9EBY - chains A and B; structure by X-ray diffraction, 2.03 A resolution.

== Chain A ==
Name: Cytochrome P450
Source organism: Streptomyces atratus
UniProt: A0A224AU14 (A0A224AU14_STRAR); residue numbers follow UniProt; this construct covers 1-394
Amino-acid sequence (395 residues; numbered 0 to 394; the number before each row is that of its first residue; numbering starts at 0):
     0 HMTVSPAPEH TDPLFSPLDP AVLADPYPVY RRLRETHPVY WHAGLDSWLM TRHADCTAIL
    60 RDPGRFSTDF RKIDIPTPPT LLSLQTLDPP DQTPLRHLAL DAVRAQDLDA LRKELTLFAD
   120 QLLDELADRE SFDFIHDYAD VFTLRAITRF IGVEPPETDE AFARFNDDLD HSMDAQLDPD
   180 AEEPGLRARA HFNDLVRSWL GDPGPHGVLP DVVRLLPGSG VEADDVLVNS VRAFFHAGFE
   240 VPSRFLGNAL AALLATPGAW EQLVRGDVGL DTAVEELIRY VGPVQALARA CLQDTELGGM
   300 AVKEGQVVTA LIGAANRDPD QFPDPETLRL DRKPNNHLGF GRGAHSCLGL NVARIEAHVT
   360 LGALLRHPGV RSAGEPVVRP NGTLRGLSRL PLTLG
Disordered / not traced: 0-9
Construct notes: expression tag (0)
Ion coordination: heme Fe near C346 (its only coordinating residue here)
Residues lining bound ligands: heme (HEM): L59, L83, Q84, Q91, R95, I146, F149, F233, A236, G237, V240, P241, F244, P282, V283, L286, R288, I311, L337, G338, F339, G340, A343, H344, S345, C346, L347, G348, V351, A352

== Chain B ==
Name: Met-arg-tyr-leu-his
Amino-acid sequence (5 residues; each row starts with the number of its first residue):
     1 MRYLH

== Chain A / chain B interface ==
Contacting residue pairs - 34 pairs, chain A then chain B:
  L44(A) - M1(B)  hydrophobic
  T67(A) - R2(B)
  F69(A) - R2(B)
  Q84(A) - Y3(B)  hydrogen bond (side chain-backbone)
  Q84(A) - L4(B)
  Q84(A) - H5(B)  hydrogen bond (side chain-backbone)
  T85(A) - L4(B)
  L168(A) - L4(B)
  M172(A) - M1(B)
  M172(A) - R2(B)  hydrogen bond (backbone-backbone)
  M172(A) - L4(B)
  M172(A) - H5(B)
  D173(A) - M1(B)
  Q175(A) - M1(B)
  R188(A) - L4(B)  hydrogen bond (side chain-backbone)
  R188(A) - H5(B)  hydrogen bond (side chain-backbone)
  R231(A) - H5(B)  hydrogen bond (side chain-backbone)
  A232(A) - H5(B)
  H235(A) - H5(B)  hydrogen bond
  A236(A) - H5(B)
  E239(A) - H5(B)
  V240(A) - Y3(B)
  V240(A) - H5(B)
  V283(A) - Y3(B)  hydrophobic
  A285(A) - M1(B)  hydrophobic
  A285(A) - Y3(B)
  L286(A) - Y3(B)  hydrophobic
  A287(A) - M1(B)
  A287(A) - R2(B)
  G381(A) - M1(B)
  T382(A) - M1(B)
  T382(A) - R2(B)
  T382(A) - Y3(B)
  L383(A) - H5(B)
Other interface residues (no listed pair), chain A (26 interface residues in all): P16, L80, L310

== Summary ==
26 residues of chain A and 5 residues of chain B are in contact; the contacts include 7 hydrogen bonds. Among
the polar pairs are Q84(A)-Y3(B), Q84(A)-H5(B) and R188(A)-L4(B). Bound to chain A: heme.
Here chain A is Cytochrome P450 (Streptomyces atratus) and chain B is Met-arg-tyr-leu-his. Entry 9EBY (Crystal
structure of RufO in complex with MRYLH) was determined by X-ray diffraction.
